Entry 1K9M (X-ray diffraction, 3.00 A resolution); this record covers chains A and N of the 30 polymer chains in the assembly.

# Chain A
Molecule: 23S RRNA
Organism: Haloarcula marismortui
Sequence (2922 nucleotides; numbered 2 to 2923; the number before each row is that of its first residue):
     2 UUGGCUACUA UGCCAGCUGG UGGAUUGCUC GGCUCAGGCG CUGAUGAAGG ACGUGCCAAG
    62 CUGCGAUAAG CCAUGGGGAG CCGCACGGAG GCGAAGAACC AUGGAUUUCC GAAUGAGAAU
   122 CUCUCUAACA AUUGCUUCGC GCAAUGAGGA ACCCCGAGAA CUGAAACAUC UCAGUAUCGG
   182 GAGGAACAGA AAACGCAAUG UGAUGUCGUU AGUAACCGCG AGUGAACGCG AUACAGCCCA
   242 AACCGAAGCC CUCACGGGCA AUGUGGUGUC AGGGCUACCU CUCAUCAGCC GACCGUCUCG
   302 ACGAAGUCUC UUGGAACAGA GCGUGAUACA GGGUGACAAC CCCGUACUCG AGACCAGUAC
   362 GACGUGCGGU AGUGCCAGAG UAGCGGGGGU UGGAUAUCCC UCGCGAAUAA CGCAGGCAUC
   422 GACUGCGAAG GCUAAACACA ACCUGAGACC GAUAGUGAAC AAGUAGUGUG AACGAACGCU
   482 GCAAAGUACC CUCAGAAGGG AGGCGAAAUA GAGCAUGAAA UCAGUUGGCG AUCGAGCGAC
   542 AGGGCAUACA AGGUCCCUCG ACGAAUGACC GACGCGCGAG CGUCCAGUAA GACUCACGGG
   602 AAGCCGAUGU UCUGUCGUAC GUUUUGAAAA ACGAGCCAGG GAGUGUGUCU GCAUGGCAAG
   662 UCUAACCGGA GUAUCCGGGG AGGCACAGGG AAACCGACAU GGCCGCAGGG CUUUGCCCGA
   722 GGGCCGCCGU CUUCAAGGGC GGGGAGCCAU GUGGACACGA CCCGAAUCCG GACGAUCUAC
   782 GCAUGGACAA GAUGAAGCGU GCCGAAAGGC ACGUGGAAGU CUGUUAGAGU UGGUGUCCUA
   842 CAAUACCCUC UCGUGAUCUA UGUGUAGGGG UGAAAGGCCC AUCGAGUCCG GCAACAGCUG
   902 GUUCCAAUCG AAACAUGUCG AAGCAUGACC UCCGCCGAGG UAGUCUGUGA GGUAGAGCGA
   962 CCGAUUGGUG UGUCCGCCUC CGAGAGGAGU CGGCACACCU GUCAAACUCC AAACUUACAG
  1022 ACGCCGUUUG ACGCGGGGAU UCCGGUGCGC GGGGUAAGCC UGUGUACCAG GAGGGGAACA
  1082 ACCCAGAGAU AGGUUAAGGU CCCCAAGUGU GGAUUAAGUG UAAUCCUCUG AAGGUGGUCU
  1142 CGAGCCCUAG ACAGCCGGGA GGUGAGCUUA GAAGCAGCUA CCCUCUAAGA AAAGCGUAAC
  1202 AGCUUACCGG CCGAGGUUUG AGGCGCCCAA AAUGAUCGGG ACUCAAAUCC ACCACCGAGA
  1262 CCUGUCCGUA CCACUCAUAC UGGUAAUCGA GUAGAUUGGC GCUCUAAUUG GAUGGAAGUA
  1322 GGGGUGAAAA CUCCUAUGGA CCGAUUAGUG ACGAAAAUCC UGGCCAUAGU AGCAGCGAUA
  1382 GUCGGGUGAG AACCCCGACG GCCUAAUGGA UAAGGGUUCC UCAGCACUGC UGAUCAGCUG
  1442 AGGGUUAGCC GGUCCUAAGU CAUACCGCAA CUCGACUAUG ACGAAAUGGG AAACGGGUUA
  1502 AUAUUCCCGU GCCACUAUGC AGUGAAAGUU GACGCCCUGG GGUCGAUCAC GCUGGGCAUU
  1562 CGCCCAGUCG AACCGUCCAA CUCCGUGGAA GCCGUAAUGG CAGGAAGCGG ACGAACGGCG
  1622 GCAUAGGGAA ACGUGAUUCA ACCUGGGGCC CAUGAAAAGA CGAGCAUAGU GUCCGUACCG
  1682 AGAACCGACA CAGGUGUCCA UGGCGGCGAA AGCCAAGGCC UGUCGGGAGC AACCAACGUU
  1742 AGGGAAUUCG GCAAGUUAGU CCCGUACCUU CGGAAGAAGG GAUGCCUGCU CCGGAACGGA
  1802 GCAGGUCGCA GUGACUCGGA AGCUCGGACU GUCUAGUAAC AACAUAGGUG ACCGCAAAUC
  1862 CGCAAGGACU CGUACGGUCA CUGAAUCCUG CCCAGUGCAG GUAUCUGAAC ACCUCGUACA
  1922 AGAGGACGAA GGACCUGUCA ACGGCGGGGG UAACUAUGAC CCUCUUAAGG UAGCGUAGUA
  1982 CCUUGCCGCA UCAGUAGCGG CUUGCAUGAA UGGAUUAACC AGAGCUUCAC UGUCCCAACG
  2042 UUGGGCCCGG UGAACUGUAC AUUCCAGUGC GGAGUCUGGA GACACCCAGG GGGAAGCGAA
  2102 GACCCUAUGG AGCUUUACUG CAGGCUGUCG CUGAGACGUG GUCGCCGAUG UGCAGCAUAG
  2162 GUAGGAGACA CUACACAGGU ACCCGCGCUA GCGGGCCACC GAGUCAACAG UGAAAUACUA
  2222 CCCGUCGGUG ACUGCGACUC UCACUCCGGG AGGAGGACAC CGAUAGCCGG GCAGUUUGAC
  2282 UGGGGCGGUA CGCGCUCGAA AAGAUAUCGA GCGCGCCCUA UGGCUAUCUC AGCCGGGACA
  2342 GAGACCCGGC GAAGAGUGCA AGAGCAAAAG AUAGCUUGAC AGUGUUCUUC CCAACGAGGA
  2402 ACGCUGACGC GAAAGCGUGG UCUAGCGAAC CAAUUAGCCU GCUUGAUGCG GGCAAUUGAU
  2462 GACAGAAAAG CUACCCUAGG GAUAACAGAG UCGUCACUCG CAAGAGCACA UAUCGACCGA
  2522 GUGGCUUGCU ACCUCGAUGU CGGUUCCCUC CAUCCUGCCC GUGCAGAAGC GGGCAAGGGU
  2582 GAGGUUGUUC GCCUAUUAAA GGAGGUCGUG AGCUGGGUUU AGACCGUCGU GAGACAGGUC
  2642 GGCUGCUAUC UACUGGGUGU GUAAUGGUGU CUGACAAGAA CGACCGUAUA GUACGAGAGG
  2702 AACUACGGUU GGUGGCCACU GGUGUACCGG UUGUUCGAGA GAGCACGUGC CGGGUAGCCA
  2762 CGCCACACGG GGUAAGAGCU GAACGCAUCU AAGCUCGAAA CCCACUUGGA AAAGAGACAC
  2822 CGCCGAGGUC CCGCGUACAA GACGCGGUCG AUAGACUCGG GGUGUGCGCG UCGAGGUAAC
  2882 GAGACGUUAA GCCCACGAGC ACUAACAGAC CAAAGCCAUC AU
Disordered / not traced: 2-9, 126-127, 715, 971-998, 1560, 1952-1963, 2137-2236, 2339-2343, 2665-2666, 2915-2923
Covalently attached groups: tylosin (TYK) linked to A2103
Construct notes: conflict C560 (U3155 in 3377779)
Bound ions: Mg2+ site 1 near G28 (its only coordinating residue here); Na+ site 1: C40, G41; Na+ site 2: G56, A59, G61; Na+ site 3: G66, U107, U108; Mg2+ site 2 near U115 (its only coordinating residue here); Na+ site 4: C141, G142; Na+ site 5 near U146 (its only coordinating residue here); Mg2+ site 3: C162, U2276; K+ site 1: C162, U163, U172; Mg2+ site 4: A165, A167, C168; Na+ site 6: A165, A166, A167; Mg2+ site 5: A166, G219; 60 more Na+ sites not listed; 99 more Mg2+ sites not listed; 1 more K+ sites not listed
Ligand contacts: tylosin (TYK): C839, A841, A843, A844, U845, G2099, A2100, G2102, A2538, G2540, G2646

# Chain N
Name: Ribosomal protein L15E
Organism: Haloarcula marismortui
Chain sequence (194 residues; numbered 1 to 194; the number before each row is that of its first residue):
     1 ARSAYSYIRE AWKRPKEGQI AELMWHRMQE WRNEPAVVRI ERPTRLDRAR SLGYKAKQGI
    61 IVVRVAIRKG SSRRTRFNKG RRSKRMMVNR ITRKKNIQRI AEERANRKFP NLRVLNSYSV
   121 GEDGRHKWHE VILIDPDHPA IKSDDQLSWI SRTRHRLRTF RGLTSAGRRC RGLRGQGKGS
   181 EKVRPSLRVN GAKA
Bound ions: Na+ site 1: Asn106, Pro110, Leu112; Na+ site 2: Lys193 (shared with U391(A) of chain A)

# How chain A and chain N interact
Contacting residue pairs (271; chain A residue first):
  G44(A) with Arg156(N), base contact
  U133(A) with Lys108(N), hydrogen bond to the sugar; Pro110(N), base contact
  U134(A) with Lys108(N), phosphate contact; Phe109(N), phosphate contact; Asn111(N), hydrogen bond to the sugar
  G135(A) with Arg39(N), salt bridge to the phosphate; Ile61(N), phosphate contact; Phe109(N), phosphate contact; Asn111(N), hydrogen bond to the sugar; Leu112(N), sugar contact; Asp135(N), hydrogen bond to the sugar
  C136(A) with Arg39(N), salt bridge to the phosphate; Gln58(N), phosphate contact; His138(N), hydrogen bond to the sugar
  U137(A) with Gln58(N), phosphate contact
  A145(A) with Asn111(N), sugar contact; Asp137(N), sugar contact
  C154(A) with Arg188(N), salt bridge to the phosphate
  C155(A) with Arg161(N), hydrogen bond to the sugar; Arg171(N), hydrogen bond to the phosphate; Ser186(N), hydrogen bond to the phosphate; Arg188(N), salt bridge to the phosphate; Val189(N), hydrogen bond to the phosphate
  C156(A) with Arg99(N), hydrogen bond to the sugar; Phe160(N), sugar contact; Arg161(N), sugar contact; Arg171(N), salt bridge to the phosphate; Ser186(N), phosphate contact; Leu187(N), hydrogen bond to the phosphate; Arg188(N), hydrogen bond to the phosphate
  G157(A) with Lys95(N), hydrogen bond to the sugar; Arg99(N), salt bridge to the phosphate; Leu187(N), phosphate contact
  A158(A) with Arg93(N), hydrogen bond to the phosphate; Lys94(N), hydrogen bond to the phosphate
  G159(A) with Arg74(N), salt bridge to the phosphate; Arg93(N), salt bridge to the phosphate
  A160(A) with Arg81(N), sugar contact; Arg85(N), salt bridge to the phosphate
  A161(A) with Gly80(N), sugar contact; Arg81(N), phosphate contact; Arg82(N), salt bridge to the phosphate
  A169(A) with Ser83(N), phosphate contact
  U170(A) with Arg82(N), salt bridge to the phosphate; Ser83(N), hydrogen bond to the phosphate; Lys84(N), hydrogen bond to the phosphate
  C171(A) with Arg82(N), salt bridge to the phosphate; Lys84(N), phosphate contact
  U172(A) with Arg82(N), hydrogen bond to the base
  C173(A) with Arg82(N), base contact
  A174(A) with Arg85(N), base contact
  G175(A) with Lys94(N), hydrogen bond to the base; Gly191(N), sugar contact; Ala192(N), sugar contact; Lys193(N), salt bridge to the phosphate
  G181(A) with Arg107(N), hydrogen bond to the sugar; Phe160(N), hydrogen bond to the base
  G182(A) with Leu157(N), phosphate contact
  A183(A) with Arg156(N), sugar contact; Leu157(N), sugar contact; Arg161(N), hydrogen bond to the sugar
  G184(A) with Thr153(N), phosphate contact; Arg156(N), salt bridge to the phosphate
  A187(A) with Arg154(N), salt bridge to the phosphate; Arg161(N), phosphate contact
  C188(A) with Arg154(N), phosphate contact; Arg161(N), salt bridge to the phosphate; Leu163(N), phosphate contact; Arg171(N), hydrogen bond to the phosphate; Pro185(N), hydrogen bond to the sugar; Ser186(N), sugar contact
  A189(A) with Leu163(N), phosphate contact; Arg168(N), salt bridge to the phosphate; Arg171(N), salt bridge to the phosphate; Leu173(N), sugar contact; Arg184(N), hydrogen bond to the phosphate; Pro185(N), sugar contact
  G190(A) with Leu173(N), phosphate contact; Gln176(N), phosphate contact; Arg184(N), salt bridge to the phosphate
  A191(A) with Gln176(N), hydrogen bond to the phosphate
  A192(A) with Gln176(N), hydrogen bond to the phosphate
  A193(A) with Arg174(N), phosphate contact; Gln176(N), hydrogen bond to the phosphate
  A194(A) with Gln176(N), sugar contact; Gly177(N), hydrogen bond to the sugar
  C195(A) with Gly177(N), phosphate contact; Lys178(N), hydrogen bond to the phosphate
  A204(A) with Gln176(N), sugar contact
  U205(A) with Arg184(N), phosphate contact
  G206(A) with Arg184(N), phosphate contact; Pro185(N), phosphate contact
  U207(A) with Pro185(N), phosphate contact
  A226(A) with Glu181(N), sugar contact; Lys182(N), sugar contact
  A227(A) with Glu181(N), sugar contact
  C240(A) with Gln146(N), hydrogen bond to the phosphate
  A241(A) with Arg50(N), sugar contact; Ser51(N), sugar contact; Gln146(N), phosphate contact
  A242(A) with Ser3(N), phosphate contact; Tyr5(N), phosphate contact; Arg50(N), salt bridge to the phosphate
  A243(A) with Ala1(N), hydrogen bond to the phosphate; Ser3(N), phosphate contact
  C244(A) with Ala1(N), hydrogen bond to the phosphate
  C250(A) with Ala140(N), sugar contact
  C251(A) with Gln58(N), hydrogen bond to the sugar; Pro139(N), phosphate contact; Ala140(N), sugar contact; Ser143(N), phosphate contact
  C252(A) with Pro139(N), phosphate contact
  G259(A) with Gln58(N), base contact
  C260(A) with Gln58(N), sugar contact
  A261(A) with Arg42(N), salt bridge to the phosphate; Ala56(N), sugar contact
  A262(A) with Arg42(N), salt bridge to the phosphate
  U263(A) with Arg42(N), hydrogen bond to the sugar; Leu46(N), phosphate contact
  G264(A) with Tyr5(N), hydrogen bond to the phosphate; Leu46(N), phosphate contact; Arg50(N), salt bridge to the phosphate; Ala56(N), sugar contact
  U265(A) with Arg50(N), salt bridge to the phosphate; Lys55(N), phosphate contact; Ala56(N), hydrogen bond to the phosphate; Lys57(N), phosphate contact
  G266(A) with Lys55(N), salt bridge to the phosphate; Lys57(N), salt bridge to the phosphate; Asp144(N), phosphate contact
  C376(A) with Ala1(N), hydrogen bond to the sugar
  C377(A) with Arg2(N), phosphate contact
  A378(A) with Arg9(N), salt bridge to the phosphate
  G379(A) with Arg9(N), sugar contact; Arg48(N), phosphate contact; Ser51(N), hydrogen bond to the base
  A380(A) with Arg9(N), phosphate contact; Trp12(N), sugar contact; Lys13(N), base contact; Arg48(N), salt bridge to the phosphate
  G381(A) with Lys13(N), base contact; Pro15(N), base contact; Arg45(N), salt bridge to the phosphate; Arg48(N), salt bridge to the phosphate
  A383(A) with Arg174(N), salt bridge to the phosphate
  G388(A) with Arg90(N), sugar contact; Thr92(N), base contact
  G389(A) with Arg90(N), salt bridge to the phosphate
  G390(A) with Lys84(N), salt bridge to the phosphate; Lys94(N), sugar contact; Ala194(N), base contact
  U391(A) with Lys84(N), salt bridge to the phosphate; Arg85(N), salt bridge to the phosphate; Lys193(N), hydrogen bond to the sugar
  U392(A) with Lys182(N), hydrogen bond to the sugar; Lys193(N), sugar contact
  G393(A) with Glu181(N), base contact; Lys182(N), hydrogen bond to the base
  G394(A) with Lys178(N), base contact; Gly179(N), base contact; Glu181(N), hydrogen bond to the base; Lys182(N), hydrogen bond to the base
  U398(A) with Gly179(N), hydrogen bond to the sugar; Glu181(N), sugar contact
  C399(A) with Gly172(N), phosphate contact; Lys178(N), phosphate contact; Gly179(N), sugar contact; Ala194(N), sugar contact
  C400(A) with Lys94(N), hydrogen bond to the sugar; Arg169(N), phosphate contact; Cys170(N), sugar contact; Gly172(N), phosphate contact
  C401(A) with Thr92(N), hydrogen bond to the base; Arg93(N), hydrogen bond to the sugar; Lys94(N), sugar contact; Asn96(N), phosphate contact
  U402(A) with Gly70(N), sugar contact; Thr92(N), sugar contact; Asn96(N), phosphate contact; Ile97(N), hydrogen bond to the phosphate
  C403(A) with Lys69(N), phosphate contact; Gly70(N), hydrogen bond to the phosphate; Lys127(N), salt bridge to the phosphate
  G404(A) with Lys69(N), salt bridge to the phosphate; Glu122(N), phosphate contact
  C405(A) with Lys16(N), salt bridge to the phosphate
  A407(A) with Arg14(N), salt bridge to the phosphate
  U409(A) with Lys13(N), hydrogen bond to the base
  G416(A) with Lys178(N), salt bridge to the phosphate
  G417(A) with Lys178(N), hydrogen bond to the sugar
  A430(A) with Arg48(N), sugar contact
  G431(A) with Arg48(N), salt bridge to the phosphate; Ser51(N), sugar contact; Leu52(N), hydrogen bond to the sugar; Asn116(N), hydrogen bond to the phosphate; Arg169(N), salt bridge to the phosphate
  G432(A) with Asn116(N), phosphate contact; Trp149(N), hydrogen bond to the sugar; Ser165(N), phosphate contact
  C433(A) with Trp149(N), sugar contact; Arg158(N), salt bridge to the phosphate; Arg168(N), salt bridge to the phosphate
  U434(A) with His155(N), salt bridge to the phosphate
  A435(A) with Arg154(N), salt bridge to the phosphate
  C770(A) with Lys79(N), phosphate contact; Gly80(N), hydrogen bond to the phosphate; Arg81(N), hydrogen bond to the phosphate
  G771(A) with Lys79(N), salt bridge to the phosphate; Arg81(N), salt bridge to the phosphate
  G869(A) with Asn78(N), sugar contact; Lys79(N), salt bridge to the phosphate
  G870(A) with Asn78(N), phosphate contact
  C1467(A) with Pro35(N), phosphate contact; Ala36(N), hydrogen bond to the phosphate
  G1468(A) with Ala36(N), phosphate contact
  C1469(A) with Arg68(N), salt bridge to the phosphate; Arg73(N), salt bridge to the phosphate; Arg104(N), salt bridge to the phosphate
  A1470(A) with Arg68(N), salt bridge to the phosphate; Ser72(N), phosphate contact; Arg73(N), hydrogen bond to the phosphate; Arg93(N), salt bridge to the phosphate; Lys95(N), hydrogen bond to the sugar; Ile100(N), sugar contact
  A1471(A) with Ile100(N), phosphate contact; Arg104(N), salt bridge to the phosphate; Arg107(N), phosphate contact
  C1472(A) with Arg107(N), salt bridge to the phosphate
  C1864(A) with Arg73(N), sugar contact; Arg74(N), sugar contact; Thr75(N), hydrogen bond to the phosphate
  G2121(A) with Arg76(N), base contact; Ser83(N), sugar contact; Met86(N), base contact
  C2122(A) with Arg76(N), hydrogen bond to the sugar; Met86(N), hydrogen bond to the sugar
  A2123(A) with Arg76(N), sugar contact; Val88(N), phosphate contact; Asn89(N), hydrogen bond to the phosphate
  G2124(A) with Asn89(N), phosphate contact
  G2131(A) with Lys16(N), phosphate contact; Gly124(N), hydrogen bond to the base
  C2132(A) with Lys16(N), salt bridge to the phosphate; Asp123(N), sugar contact; Gly124(N), hydrogen bond to the sugar
  C2243(A) with Trp25(N), sugar contact
  A2244(A) with Trp25(N), sugar contact; Gln29(N), sugar contact; Arg32(N), hydrogen bond to the phosphate
  C2245(A) with Gln29(N), phosphate contact; Arg32(N), salt bridge to the phosphate
  U2246(A) with Arg125(N), salt bridge to the phosphate
  C2262(A) with Gly124(N), base contact; Arg125(N), sugar contact
  G2263(A) with Lys69(N), sugar contact; Gly70(N), phosphate contact; Ser71(N), phosphate contact; Arg73(N), sugar contact
  A2264(A) with Ser71(N), hydrogen bond to the phosphate
  U2265(A) with Arg90(N), phosphate contact
  A2266(A) with Arg90(N), salt bridge to the phosphate
  G2272(A) with Arg76(N), base contact
  C2273(A) with Arg76(N), hydrogen bond to the base
  A2274(A) with Phe77(N), sugar contact; Gly80(N), phosphate contact; Arg81(N), hydrogen bond to the sugar; Met86(N), base contact
  G2275(A) with Gly80(N), phosphate contact; Arg81(N), sugar contact; Met86(N), sugar contact
Also at the interface, not in a pair above, chain A (130 interface residues in all): A144, U146, U176, G225, C239, G269, A288, A408, G868, A1865, U2133
Also at the interface, not in a pair above, chain N (121 interface residues in all): Tyr54, Gly59, Ala66, Ile91, Glu103, Asp145, Gly162, Val183

# Summary
130 residues of chain A and 121 residues of chain N are in contact; the contacts include 70 hydrogen bonds and
60 salt bridges. Polar contacts include U172(A)-Arg82(N), G175(A)-Lys94(N) and G181(A)-Phe160(N). Tylosin is
covalently linked to A2103(A). C40(A) and G41(A) form the Na+ site 1.
Chain A is 23S RRNA and chain N is Ribosomal protein L15E, both from Haloarcula marismortui; the structure,
Co-crystal structure of tylosin bound to the 50S ribosomal subunit of Haloarcula marismortui, was determined
by X-ray diffraction, deposited together with 1K8A, 1KD1 and 1M1K.
